PDB entry 4GHL | X-ray diffraction, 2.02 A resolution | chains E and F of the 3 polymer chains in the assembly

Chain E (and F):
Molecule: short palindromic RNA AGACAGCAUAUGCUGUCU
Notes: chain F of this document is another copy of the same molecule, construct and numbering; everything in this record applies to it too
Sequence (18 nucleotides; numbered 1 to 18; the number before each row is that of its first residue):
     1 AGACAGCAUAUGCUGUCU
Ion coordination: Mg2+ site 1 near U16 (its only coordinating residue here); Mg2+ site 2 near U18 (its only coordinating residue here)

Chain E / chain F interface:
Pairs across the interface - 43 pairs, chain E then chain F:
  A1(E) - C17(F)
  A1(E) - U18(F)
  G2(E) - U16(F)
  G2(E) - C17(F)
  G2(E) - U18(F)
  A3(E) - G15(F)
  A3(E) - U16(F)
  A3(E) - C17(F)
  C4(E) - G15(F)
  C4(E) - U16(F)
  A5(E) - U14(F)
  A5(E) - G15(F)
  G6(E) - G12(F)
  G6(E) - C13(F)
  G6(E) - U14(F)
  C7(E) - G12(F)
  C7(E) - C13(F)
  A8(E) - A10(F)
  A8(E) - U11(F)
  A8(E) - G12(F)
  U9(E) - A10(F)
  U9(E) - U11(F)
  A10(E) - A8(F)
  A10(E) - U9(F)
  A10(E) - A10(F)
  U11(E) - A8(F)
  U11(E) - U9(F)
  G12(E) - G6(F)
  G12(E) - C7(F)
  G12(E) - A8(F)
  C13(E) - G6(F)
  C13(E) - C7(F)
  U14(E) - A5(F)
  U14(E) - G6(F)
  G15(E) - A3(F)
  G15(E) - C4(F)
  G15(E) - A5(F)
  U16(E) - A3(F)
  U16(E) - C4(F)
  C17(E) - G2(F)
  C17(E) - A3(F)
  U18(E) - A1(F)
  U18(E) - G2(F)

In short:
Chain E and chain F each contribute 18 residues to their interface.
Chain E and chain F are both short palindromic RNA AGACAGCAUAUGCUGUCU; the structure, Structural Basis for
Marburg virus VP35 mediate immune evasion mechanisms, was determined by X-ray diffraction.
